1EW9 - chains A and B; structure by X-ray diffraction, 2.00 A resolution.

[Chain A (and B)]
Name: Alkaline phosphatase
From: Escherichia coli
Notes: EC 3.1.3.1; chain B of this document is another copy of the same molecule, construct and numbering; everything in this record applies to it too
Reference sequence: P00634 (PPB_ECOLI); residues 1-449 here correspond to UniProt positions 23-471 (UniProt number = residue number + 22)
Chain sequence (449 residues; row label = number of the first residue in the row):
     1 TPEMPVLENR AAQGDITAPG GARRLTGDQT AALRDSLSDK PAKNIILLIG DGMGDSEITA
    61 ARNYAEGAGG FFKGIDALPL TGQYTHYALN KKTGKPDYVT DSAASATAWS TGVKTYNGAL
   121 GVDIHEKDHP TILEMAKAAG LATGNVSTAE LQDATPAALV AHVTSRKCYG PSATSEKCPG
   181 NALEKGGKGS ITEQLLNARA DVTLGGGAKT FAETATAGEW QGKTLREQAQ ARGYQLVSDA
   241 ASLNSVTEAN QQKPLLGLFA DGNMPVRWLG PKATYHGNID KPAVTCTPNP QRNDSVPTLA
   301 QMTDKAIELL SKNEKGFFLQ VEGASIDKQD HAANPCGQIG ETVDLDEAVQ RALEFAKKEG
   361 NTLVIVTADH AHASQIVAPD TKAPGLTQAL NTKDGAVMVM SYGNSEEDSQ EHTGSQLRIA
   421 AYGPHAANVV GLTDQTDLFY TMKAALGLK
Cystine bridges: C168-C178, C286-C336
Ion coordination: Zn2+ site 1: D51, S102, D369, H370; Mg2+: D51, T155, E322; Zn2+ site 2: D51, T155, E322; Zn2+ site 3: D327, H331, H412 (together with mercaptomethyl phosphonate)
Small-molecule neighbours:
  - : D51, S102, D153, T155, E322, A324
  - mercaptomethyl phosphonate (MMQ): D51, D101, S102, R166, D327, H331, H370, H412
Swiss-Prot annotation at these positions:
  - active site: S102 (Phosphoserine intermediate)
  - binding site (Mg(2+)): D51, D153, T155, E322
  - binding site (Zn(2+)): D51, D327, H331, D369, H370, H412

[How chain A and chain B interact]
Pairs across the interface - 197 pairs, chain A then chain B:
  R10(A) - V430(B)  hydrogen bond (side chain-backbone)
  R10(A) - G431(B)
  R10(A) - L432(B)  hydrogen bond (side chain-backbone)
  R10(A) - T433(B)
  I16(A) - Y87(B)
  I16(A) - L89(B)  hydrophobic
  I16(A) - G94(B)
  I16(A) - P96(B)  hydrophobic
  I16(A) - K114(B)
  T17(A) - L89(B)
  T17(A) - G94(B)
  T17(A) - V113(B)
  T17(A) - I124(B)
  A18(A) - V113(B)
  P19(A) - V113(B)
  P19(A) - H129(B)
  P19(A) - Y440(B)
  G20(A) - G112(B)  hydrogen bond (backbone-backbone)
  G20(A) - Y440(B)  hydrogen bond (backbone-side chain)
  A22(A) - Y87(B)
  A22(A) - K114(B)
  A22(A) - D434(B)
  A22(A) - T436(B)
  R23(A) - T436(B)
  R23(A) - D437(B)
  R23(A) - Y440(B)
  R24(A) - T85(B)  hydrogen bond
  R24(A) - T433(B)
  R24(A) - D434(B)
  R24(A) - D437(B)  hydrogen bond (backbone-side chain)
  L25(A) - N428(B)
  L25(A) - D437(B)  hydrogen bond (backbone-side chain)
  D28(A) - H425(B)  salt bridge
  D28(A) - N428(B)  hydrogen bond
  Q29(A) - A427(B)
  Q29(A) - N428(B)  hydrogen bond (backbone-side chain)
  T30(A) - S38(B)
  T30(A) - A427(B)
  L33(A) - A427(B)  hydrophobic
  L33(A) - V430(B)  hydrophobic
  R34(A) - L37(B)  hydrogen bond (side chain-backbone)
  R34(A) - S38(B)
  R34(A) - D39(B)  salt bridge
  L37(A) - T30(B)
  L37(A) - L33(B)  hydrophobic
  L37(A) - R34(B)  hydrogen bond (backbone-side chain)
  L37(A) - L37(B)  hydrophobic
  S38(A) - R34(B)
  D39(A) - R34(B)  salt bridge
  D55(A) - Q83(B)
  D55(A) - S415(B)
  D55(A) - Q416(B)  hydrogen bond
  S56(A) - S415(B)  hydrogen bond (backbone-side chain)
  T59(A) - G414(B)
  T59(A) - S415(B)
  T59(A) - Q416(B)  hydrogen bond (side chain-backbone)
  R62(A) - T85(B)
  R62(A) - Q416(B)  hydrogen bond
  R62(A) - L432(B)
  N63(A) - Y98(B)
  A68(A) - Y87(B)  hydrophobic
  A68(A) - P96(B)  hydrophobic
  A68(A) - Y98(B)  hydrophobic
  G69(A) - Y87(B)
  D76(A) - L432(B)
  P79(A) - V430(B)
  T81(A) - T81(B)  hydrogen bond (side chain-backbone)
  T81(A) - G82(B)
  T81(A) - Q83(B)
  T81(A) - V430(B)
  T81(A) - G431(B)  hydrogen bond (side chain-backbone)
  G82(A) - T81(B)
  G82(A) - Q83(B)  hydrogen bond (backbone-side chain)
  Q83(A) - D55(B)
  Q83(A) - T81(B)
  Q83(A) - G82(B)  hydrogen bond (side chain-backbone)
  Q83(A) - Q83(B)
  Q83(A) - R418(B)  hydrogen bond
  T85(A) - R24(B)  hydrogen bond
  T85(A) - R62(B)
  Y87(A) - I16(B)
  Y87(A) - A22(B)
  Y87(A) - A68(B)
  Y87(A) - G69(B)
  L89(A) - I16(B)  hydrophobic
  L89(A) - T17(B)
  G94(A) - T17(B)
  K95(A) - D394(B)
  K95(A) - G395(B)  hydrogen bond (side chain-backbone)
  P96(A) - I16(B)  hydrophobic
  P96(A) - A68(B)  hydrophobic
  P96(A) - D394(B)
  P96(A) - A396(B)
  Y98(A) - N63(B)
  Y98(A) - A68(B)  hydrophobic
  Y98(A) - T392(B)  hydrogen bond
  Y98(A) - D394(B)  hydrogen bond
  Y98(A) - A396(B)
  Y98(A) - V397(B)
  Y98(A) - M398(B)  hydrophobic
  V99(A) - I376(B)
  V99(A) - V377(B)
  V99(A) - A378(B)
  G112(A) - G20(B)  hydrogen bond (backbone-backbone)
  V113(A) - T17(B)
  V113(A) - A18(B)
  V113(A) - P19(B)
  K114(A) - I16(B)
  K114(A) - A22(B)
  I124(A) - T17(B)
  H129(A) - P19(B)
  Y275(A) - E406(B)  hydrogen bond
  H276(A) - E406(B)  salt bridge
  H372(A) - Q375(B)
  A373(A) - Q375(B)  hydrogen bond (backbone-side chain)
  Q375(A) - H372(B)
  Q375(A) - A373(B)  hydrogen bond (side chain-backbone)
  Q375(A) - Q375(B)
  Q375(A) - N404(B)
  Q375(A) - T413(B)
  I376(A) - V99(B)
  I376(A) - T413(B)
  I376(A) - G414(B)  hydrogen bond (backbone-backbone)
  V377(A) - V99(B)
  A378(A) - V99(B)
  T381(A) - N404(B)
  T381(A) - E411(B)
  K382(A) - S405(B)
  K382(A) - E406(B)  hydrogen bond (backbone-backbone)
  A383(A) - N404(B)
  A383(A) - E406(B)
  P384(A) - P384(B)
  P384(A) - G403(B)
  P384(A) - S405(B)
  P384(A) - E406(B)
  T392(A) - Y98(B)  hydrogen bond
  D394(A) - K95(B)
  D394(A) - P96(B)
  D394(A) - Y98(B)  hydrogen bond
  G395(A) - K95(B)  hydrogen bond (backbone-side chain)
  A396(A) - P96(B)
  A396(A) - Y98(B)
  V397(A) - Y98(B)
  M398(A) - Y98(B)  hydrophobic
  G403(A) - P384(B)
  G403(A) - G403(B)
  N404(A) - Q375(B)
  N404(A) - V377(B)
  N404(A) - T381(B)
  N404(A) - A383(B)
  S405(A) - K382(B)
  S405(A) - P384(B)
  E406(A) - Y275(B)  hydrogen bond
  E406(A) - H276(B)  salt bridge
  E406(A) - K382(B)  hydrogen bond (backbone-backbone)
  E406(A) - A383(B)
  E406(A) - P384(B)
  E411(A) - T381(B)
  T413(A) - Q375(B)
  T413(A) - I376(B)
  G414(A) - T59(B)
  G414(A) - I376(B)  hydrogen bond (backbone-backbone)
  S415(A) - D55(B)
  S415(A) - S56(B)  hydrogen bond (side chain-backbone)
  S415(A) - T59(B)
  Q416(A) - D55(B)  hydrogen bond
  Q416(A) - T59(B)  hydrogen bond (backbone-side chain)
  Q416(A) - R62(B)  hydrogen bond
  R418(A) - Q83(B)  hydrogen bond
  H425(A) - D28(B)  salt bridge
  A427(A) - T30(B)
  A427(A) - L33(B)  hydrophobic
  N428(A) - L25(B)
  N428(A) - D28(B)  hydrogen bond
  N428(A) - Q29(B)  hydrogen bond (side chain-backbone)
  V430(A) - R10(B)  hydrogen bond (backbone-side chain)
  V430(A) - L33(B)  hydrophobic
  V430(A) - P79(B)
  V430(A) - T81(B)
  G431(A) - R10(B)
  G431(A) - T81(B)  hydrogen bond (backbone-side chain)
  L432(A) - R10(B)  hydrogen bond (backbone-side chain)
  L432(A) - R24(B)
  L432(A) - R62(B)
  L432(A) - D76(B)
  T433(A) - R10(B)
  T433(A) - R24(B)
  D434(A) - A22(B)
  D434(A) - R24(B)
  T436(A) - A22(B)
  T436(A) - R23(B)
  D437(A) - R23(B)
  D437(A) - R24(B)  hydrogen bond (side chain-backbone)
  D437(A) - L25(B)  hydrogen bond (side chain-backbone)
  Y440(A) - P19(B)
  Y440(A) - G20(B)  hydrogen bond (side chain-backbone)
  Y440(A) - R23(B)
Also at the interface, not in a pair above, chain A (92 interface residues in all): G27, I58, F71, L80, D97, P379, G385, S401, E407, H412
Also at the interface, not in a pair above, chain B (92 interface residues in all): A12, G27, I58, L80, D97, P379, G385, S401, E407, H412

[In short]
Chain A and chain B each contribute 92 residues to their interface; the contacts include 49 hydrogen bonds and
6 salt bridges. Among the polar pairs are D28(A)-H425(B), R34(A)-D39(B) and H276(A)-E406(B). Bound to chain A:
compounds MG/ZN and mercaptomethyl phosphonate.
Chain A and chain B are both Alkaline phosphatase (Escherichia coli); the structure, Alkaline phosphatase
(e.c. 3.1.3.1) complex with mercaptomethyl phosphonate, was determined by X-ray diffraction, deposited
together with 1EW8.
